7VZG - chains A and G of the 14 polymer chains in the assembly; structure by electron microscopy, 2.61 A resolution.

== Chain A ==
Molecule: PscA
Source organism: Chloracidobacterium thermophilum
Reference sequence: G2LDR8 (G2LDR8_CHLTF); numbering as in UniProt (aligned over 8-865)
Chain sequence (858 residues; each row starts with the number of its first residue):
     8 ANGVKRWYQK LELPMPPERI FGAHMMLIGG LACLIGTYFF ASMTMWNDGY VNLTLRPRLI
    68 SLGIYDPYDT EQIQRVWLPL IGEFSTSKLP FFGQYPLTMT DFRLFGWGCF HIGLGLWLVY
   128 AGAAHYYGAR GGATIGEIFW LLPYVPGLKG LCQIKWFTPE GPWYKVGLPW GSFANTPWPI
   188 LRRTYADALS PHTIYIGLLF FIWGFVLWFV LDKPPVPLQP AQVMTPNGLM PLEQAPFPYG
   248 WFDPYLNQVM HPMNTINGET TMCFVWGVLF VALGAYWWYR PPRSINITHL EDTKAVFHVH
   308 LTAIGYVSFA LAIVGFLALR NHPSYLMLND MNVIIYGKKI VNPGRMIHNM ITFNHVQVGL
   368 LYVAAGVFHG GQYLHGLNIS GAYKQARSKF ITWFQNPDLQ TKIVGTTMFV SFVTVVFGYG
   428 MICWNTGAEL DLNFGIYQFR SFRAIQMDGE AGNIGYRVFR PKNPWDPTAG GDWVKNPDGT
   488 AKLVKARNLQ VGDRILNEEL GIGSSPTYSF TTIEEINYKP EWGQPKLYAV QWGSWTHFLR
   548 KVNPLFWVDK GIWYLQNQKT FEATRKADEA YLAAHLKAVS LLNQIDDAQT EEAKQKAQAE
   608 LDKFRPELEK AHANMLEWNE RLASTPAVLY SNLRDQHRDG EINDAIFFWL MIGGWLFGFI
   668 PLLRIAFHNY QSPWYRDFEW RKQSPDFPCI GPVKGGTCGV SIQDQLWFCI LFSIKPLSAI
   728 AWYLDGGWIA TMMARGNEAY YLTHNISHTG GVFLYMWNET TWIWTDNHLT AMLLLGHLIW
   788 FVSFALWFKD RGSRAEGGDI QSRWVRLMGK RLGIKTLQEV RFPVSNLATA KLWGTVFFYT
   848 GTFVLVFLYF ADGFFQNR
Unresolved in the structure: 8-11
Ion coordination: bacteriochlorophyll a Mg near E266 (its only coordinating residue here); 4Fe-4S cluster Fe: C705 (shared with 2 residues of chain a); Ca2+: D732, E766, Y856, D859, G860; Zn ion near H784 (its only coordinating residue here)
Small-molecule neighbours:
  - 2GO ([methyl 9-acetyl-14-ethyl-20-hydroxy-4,8,13,18-tetramethyl-3-{3-oxo-3-[(3,7,11,15-tetramethylhexadec-2-en-1-yl)oxy]propyl}-3,4,20,21-tetradehydrophorbine-21-carboxylatato(2-)-kappa~4~N~23~,N~24~,N~25~,N~26~]zinc), molecule 1: V422, Y426, I429, L657, G661, F664, I721, K722, P723, S725, A726, W729, I736, V759, M763, W764, T767, I770, L780, H784, W787, F845, T849, L852, V853, Y856
  - 2GO, molecule 2: F760, M763, W764
  - 84Q ([(2S)-2-[2-azanylethoxy(oxidanyl)phosphoryl]oxy-2-(13-methyltetradecanoyloxy)ethyl] 13-methyltetradecanoate): H258, M260, N261, M269, W273, A317, L318, V321, G322, A325, L326, I358, H362, A634, D642
  - 85I ([(2R)-2-[2-(methylamino)ethoxy-oxidanyl-phosphoryl]oxy-2-(13-methyltetradecanoyloxy)ethyl] 13-methyltetradecanoate), molecule 1: K12, W14, V789, P830, V831, S832, N833, T836, W840, F844
  - 85I, molecule 2: Y313, F316, I320, F323, L324, R327, R352, T359, V363, L552, L636, Y637, S638, R645, F655, M658, I659, W662, L663, F666, I727, Y730, L731, G733, F861, Q863
  - 85I, molecule 3: G412, M415, F416, F419
  - 85I, molecule 4: V789, A792, L793, R801, Q808, W811, F829, P830, V831, S832, W840, F844
  - 85N ([(2S)-2-[[(1R)-1,2-bis(13-methyltetradecanoyloxy)ethoxy]methyl]-3-oxidanyl-3-oxidanylidene-propyl]-trimethyl-azanium), molecule 1: W431, F441, I443, Y444, F446, G540
  - 85N, molecule 2: W811, V812, M815, T823, L824, E826, V827, R828, F829
  - bacteriochlorophyll a (BCL), molecule 1: L18, L20, M22, R26, I27, A30, H31, M33, L34, G37, C40, L41, T44, V126, Y133, T300, V303, F304, H307, L308, I311
  - bacteriochlorophyll a (BCL), molecule 2: P24, I27, F28, H31, M32, I35, L121, L125, F180, I187, L188, R189, R190, T191, Y192, A195, P198, H199, Y202, I203, L205, L206, I209
  - bacteriochlorophyll a (BCL), molecule 3: F28, M32, W124, L125, Y127, A128, A131, H132, V173, G174, L175, P176, F180, T183, W185, Y202
  - bacteriochlorophyll a (BCL), molecule 4: L38, L41, I42, Y45, T61, L62, I311, S315, L318, I358, N361, H362, V365, Y369
  - bacteriochlorophyll a (BCL), molecule 5: Y45, Y57, V58, T61, L62, M357, I358, F360, N361, Q364, L368, V843, Y846, T847, F850, V851, V853, F854, F857
  - bacteriochlorophyll a (BCL), molecule 6: P64, R65, S68, F207, M260, N261, T262, I263, G265, E266, M269, C270, W273, F277, L318, A325, L326, H329, S331, Y332
  - bacteriochlorophyll a (BCL), molecule 7: Y192, A193, A195, L196, H199, T200, I203, L206, I209, W210, P289, I294, L297, E298, V303, V306, H307, A310, I311
  - bacteriochlorophyll a (BCL), molecule 8: H296, L297, A302, H305, V306, T309, A310, Y313, F316, A317, V370, V374, G377, G378, Y380, L381, F397, I398, F401, L669, L670, A673, F674
  - chlorophyll a (CLA), molecule 1: Y15, Q16, K17, L18, E19, L20, F304, L308, L368, Y369, A372, F375, H376, Q379, Q710, L713, W714, I717
  - chlorophyll a (CLA), molecule 2: I35, L38, A39, I42, F46, L62, R65, L66, L69, I71, W114, F117, H118, L121, L125, I203, L206, F207, W210, V213, F277, I311, V314, L318
  - chlorophyll a (CLA), molecule 3: G56, Y57, V58, I342, Y343, H775, A778, M779, L782, V851, F854
  - chlorophyll a (CLA), molecule 4: M415, S418, F419, V422, V423, Y426, F664, I667, R671, F715, L718, F719
  - chlorophyll a (CLA), molecule 5: V422, V423, Y426, G427, C430, T433, G434, L439, F441, F664, L718, F719, K722, M739, V759, F760, M763, W787, F845
  - chlorophyll a (CLA), molecule 6: L439, N440, F441
  - chlorophyll a (CLA), molecule 7: L781, L782, H784, L785, W787, F788, F791
  - chlorophyll a (CLA), molecule 8: L785, F788, V789, F791, A792, F795, D797, S800, R801, G804, G805, Q808
  - lycopene (LYC): H31, L34, I35, L38, L41, Y45, V58, Y192, H199, H307
  - 4Fe-4S cluster (SF4): P695, C696, G698, P699, T704, C705, K796, L834
From the paper describing this entry:
  - 2GO coordination: H784
  - binding site for 85I: R801
  - Ca2+ coordination: D732, Y856, D859, G860
  - binding site for 2GO: H784

== Chain G ==
Molecule: PscG
Source organism: Chloracidobacterium thermophilum
Reference sequence: G2LJ20 (G2LJ20_CHLTF); residue numbers follow UniProt; this construct covers 8-45
Chain sequence (38 residues; each row starts with the number of its first residue):
     8 DISKVAWAWF GVLLAICLIG AFGNYVPKLF VKMLMFLN
Small-molecule neighbours:
  - 85N ([(2S)-2-[[(1R)-1,2-bis(13-methyltetradecanoyloxy)ethoxy]methyl]-3-oxidanyl-3-oxidanylidene-propyl]-trimethyl-azanium), molecule 1: I9, S10, V12, A13, W14, W16, F17
  - 85N, molecule 2: I23, I26, G27, F29, G30, M40, F43

== Interface between chain A and chain G ==
Pairs across the interface (29):
  N440(A) - N31(G)  hydrogen bond
  N440(A) - Y32(G)
  G442(A) - A28(G)
  G442(A) - N31(G)  hydrogen bond (backbone-side chain)
  G442(A) - Y32(G)
  I443(A) - C24(G)
  I443(A) - G27(G)
  I443(A) - A28(G)  hydrogen bond (backbone-backbone)
  Y444(A) - N31(G)
  Q445(A) - N31(G)
  R447(A) - N45(G)
  F466(A) - L41(G)  hydrophobic
  P468(A) - L41(G)  hydrophobic
  P471(A) - M42(G)
  W472(A) - M42(G)  hydrophobic
  T475(A) - K39(G)
  A476(A) - K39(G)
  A476(A) - M40(G)
  A476(A) - L41(G)  hydrophobic
  G477(A) - V38(G)
  G477(A) - L41(G)
  G478(A) - L41(G)
  R501(A) - L41(G)  hydrogen bond (side chain-backbone)
  R501(A) - L44(G)  hydrogen bond (side chain-backbone)
  T514(A) - K35(G)
  Y515(A) - N45(G)
  S516(A) - N45(G)
  F517(A) - N45(G)
  T519(A) - L44(G)
Interface residues without a listed pair, chain A (21 interface residues in all): P474

== Overview ==
The interface between chain A and chain G involves 21 residues on one side and 13 on the other, with 5
hydrogen bonds. Polar pairs include N440(A)-N31(G), G442(A)-N31(G) and R501(A)-L41(G). The paper reports a
binding site for 85I at R801(A); a binding site for 2GO at H784(A).
Here chain A is PscA and chain G is PscG, both from Chloracidobacterium thermophilum. Entry 7VZG (Structure of
the Acidobacteria homodimeric reaction center bound with cytochrome c (the larger form)) was determined by
electron microscopy, deposited together with 7VZR.
